Entry 8FS5 (electron microscopy, 2.76 A resolution); this record covers chains G and H of the 11 polymer chains in the assembly.

# Chain G
Molecule: DNA damage checkpoint control protein RAD17
From: Saccharomyces cerevisiae
Reference sequence: A0A8H4BW58 (A0A8H4BW58_YEASX); residues 1-401 here = UniProt positions 1-401
Sequence (401 residues; row label = number of the first residue in the row):
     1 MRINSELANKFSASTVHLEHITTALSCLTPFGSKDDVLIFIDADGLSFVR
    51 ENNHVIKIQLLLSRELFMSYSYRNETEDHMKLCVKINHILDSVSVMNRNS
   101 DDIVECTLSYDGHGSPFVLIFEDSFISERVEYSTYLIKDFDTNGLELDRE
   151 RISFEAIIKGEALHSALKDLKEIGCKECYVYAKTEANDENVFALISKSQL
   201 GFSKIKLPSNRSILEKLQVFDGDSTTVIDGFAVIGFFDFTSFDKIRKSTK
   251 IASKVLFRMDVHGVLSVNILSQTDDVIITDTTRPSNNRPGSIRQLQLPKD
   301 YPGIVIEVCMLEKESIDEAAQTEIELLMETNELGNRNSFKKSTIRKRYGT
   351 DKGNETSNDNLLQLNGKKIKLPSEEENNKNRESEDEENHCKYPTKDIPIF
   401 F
Disordered / not traced: 1-8, 273-301, 331-401

# Chain H
Molecule: DDC1 isoform 1
From: Saccharomyces cerevisiae
Reference sequence: A0A8H4BUG7 (A0A8H4BUG7_YEASX); numbering as in UniProt (aligned over 1-612)
Sequence (612 residues; numbered 1 to 612; the number before each row is that of its first residue):
     1 MSFKATITESGKQNIWFRAIYVLSTIQDDIKITVTTNELIAWSMNETDTT
    51 LCQVRFQKSFFEEYEFKPHEIVFGENGVQVIEDTYGNSHKLYSFRVNGRH
   101 LTTISRKPDGDGIKSFTIAVNNTSTCPESLANRLIVVIEMDSLIVKEYCP
   151 QFQPIKYDPIIINLKYKRRFLDVFGTAASDRNPQEPLDPKLLDVFTNTER
   201 ELTSALFNEEVESDIRKRNQLTAADEINYICCNSTLLKNFLDNCNVNVTD
   251 EVKLEINVHRLSITAFTKAVYGKNNDLLRNALSMSNTISTLDLEHYCLFT
   301 TIEDEKQDKRSHSKRREHMKSIIFKLKDFKNFITIGPSWKTTQDGNDNIS
   351 LWFCHPGDPILMQMQKPGVKLELVEVTDSNINDDILEGKFIKTAISGSKE
   401 EAGLKDNKESCESPLKSKTALKRENLPHSVAGTRNSPLKVSYLTPDNGST
   451 VAKTYRNNTARKLFVEEQSQSTNYEQDKRFRQASSVHMNMNREQSFDIGT
   501 THEVACPRNESNSLKRSIADICNETEDPTQQSTFAKRADTTVTWGKALPA
   551 ADDEVSCSNIDRKGMLKKEKLKHMQGLLNSQNDTSNHKKQDNKEMEDGLG
   601 LTQVEKPRGIFD
Disordered / not traced: 1, 70-76, 82-88, 160-226, 291-292, 300-319, 342-346, 382-612

# How chain G and chain H interact
Residue-residue contacts (27):
  Ala162(G) with Ile144(H), hydrophobic
  Ser165(G) with Ile144(H)
  Asp169(G) with Lys146(H), salt bridge; Tyr148(H), hydrogen bond
  Glu172(G) with Thr103(H)
  Ile173(G) with Tyr148(H), hydrophobic
  Gln199(G) with His100(H)
  Leu200(G) with His100(H); Ile104(H), hydrophobic; Tyr148(H), hydrophobic; Cys149(H); Pro150(H)
  Gly201(G) with Cys149(H)
  Phe202(G) with Cys149(H)
  Ser203(G) with Glu147(H), hydrogen bond (side chain-backbone); Tyr148(H)
  Lys204(G) with Lys146(H); Glu147(H), hydrogen bond (backbone-backbone)
  Ile205(G) with Ile144(H), hydrophobic; Val145(H)
  Lys206(G) with Ile144(H); Val145(H), hydrogen bond (backbone-backbone)
  Pro208(G) with Ser142(H); Leu143(H); Ile144(H)
  Glu323(G) with Glu128(H)
  Thr330(G) with Ser129(H)
Interface residues without a listed pair, chain G (19 interface residues in all): Leu207, Asn210, Ile213
Interface residues without a listed pair, chain H (18 interface residues in all): Arg99, Arg106, Leu130, Gln151

# In short
Chain G and chain H form an interface of 19 and 18 residues respectively, with 4 hydrogen bonds and 1 salt
bridge. Among the polar pairs are Asp169(G)-Lys146(H), Asp169(G)-Tyr148(H) and Ser203(G)-Glu147(H).
Chain G is DNA damage checkpoint control protein RAD17 and chain H is DDC1 isoform 1, both from Saccharomyces
cerevisiae; the structure, Structure of S. cerevisiae Rad24-RFC loading the 9-1-1 clamp onto a 10-nt gapped
DNA in step ..., was determined by electron microscopy together with 8FS3, 8FS4, 8FS6, 8FS7 and 8FS8 from the
same study.
